4D0V - chains A and B of the 3 polymer chains in the assembly; structure by X-ray diffraction, 1.70 A resolution.

== Chain A (and B) ==
Name: Fiber protein
From: Snake adenovirus 1
Notes: fragment: fiber head domain, residues 234-339; chain B of this document is another copy of the same molecule, construct and numbering; everything in this record applies to it too
UniProtKB: A9CB96 (SPIKE_ADES1); residues 234-339 here = UniProt positions 234-339
Sequence (145 residues; numbered 201 to 345; the number before each row is that of its first residue):
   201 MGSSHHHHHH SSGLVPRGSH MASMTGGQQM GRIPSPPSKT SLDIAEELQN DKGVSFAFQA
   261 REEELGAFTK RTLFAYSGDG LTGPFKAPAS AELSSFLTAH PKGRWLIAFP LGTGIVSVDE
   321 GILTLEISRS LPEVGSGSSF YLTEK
Unresolved in the structure: 201-236, 345 (chain B: 201-239, 345)
Differences from the reference sequence: expression tag (201-233)
Ligand contacts: PE8 (3,6,9,12,15,18,21-heptaoxatricosane-1,23-diol): L306, T313, G314, I315, E326, I327, S328

== How chain A and chain B interact ==
Contacting residue pairs (27; chain A residue first):
  K239(A) with S241(B), hydrogen bond (side chain-backbone); D243(B), salt bridge; R261(B)
  E263(A) with R261(B), salt bridge
  L265(A) with D243(B); Q259(B); R261(B)
  F268(A) with A245(B); E246(B); E247(B)
  K270(A) with Q259(B), hydrogen bond; F274(B)
  H300(A) with Y276(B)
  K302(A) with Y276(B); G278(B), hydrogen bond (side chain-backbone); E333(B)
  R304(A) with E333(B), salt bridge
  L306(A) with P310(B), hydrophobic
  T313(A) with P310(B)
  S339(A) with S336(B)
  F340(A) with F274(B), hydrophobic; A275(B); Y276(B); S336(B), hydrogen bond (backbone-side chain); G337(B)
  Y341(A) with Y276(B), hydrophobic
  L342(A) with A257(B), hydrophobic
Interface residues without a listed pair, chain A (19 interface residues in all): P237, P301, A308, S338, E344
Interface residues without a listed pair, chain B (21 interface residues in all): T240, L242, F258, L311, G335

== Summary ==
Chain A and chain B form an interface of 19 and 21 residues respectively; the contacts include 4 hydrogen
bonds and 3 salt bridges. Polar pairs include K239(A)-D243(B), E263(A)-R261(B) and R304(A)-E333(B). Ligands of
chain A: compound PE8.
Both chains are Fiber protein (Snake adenovirus 1). Entry 4D0V (Crystal structure of the fiber head domain of
the Atadenovirus snake adenovirus 1, native, I213 crystal ...) was determined by X-ray diffraction (same
publication as 4D0U, 4D1F, 4D1G and 4UMI).
